Entry 7F73 (electron microscopy, 4.00 A resolution); this record covers chains A and B.

== Chain A (and B) ==
Protein: MCherry fluorescent protein, Transmembrane protein 120B
Source organism: Anaplasma marginale
Notes: chain B of this document is another copy of the same molecule, construct and numbering; everything in this record applies to it too
UniProt: chimeric construct of X5DSL3, A0PK00: residues -245 to -10 from X5DSL3 (X5DSL3_ANAMA) positions 1-236 (UniProt number = residue number + 246); residues 1-339 from A0PK00 positions 1-339 (same numbers)
Chain sequence (621 residues; numbered -281 to 339; the number before each row is that of its first residue; numbers below 1 keep their minus sign (Met-281 is residue -281)):
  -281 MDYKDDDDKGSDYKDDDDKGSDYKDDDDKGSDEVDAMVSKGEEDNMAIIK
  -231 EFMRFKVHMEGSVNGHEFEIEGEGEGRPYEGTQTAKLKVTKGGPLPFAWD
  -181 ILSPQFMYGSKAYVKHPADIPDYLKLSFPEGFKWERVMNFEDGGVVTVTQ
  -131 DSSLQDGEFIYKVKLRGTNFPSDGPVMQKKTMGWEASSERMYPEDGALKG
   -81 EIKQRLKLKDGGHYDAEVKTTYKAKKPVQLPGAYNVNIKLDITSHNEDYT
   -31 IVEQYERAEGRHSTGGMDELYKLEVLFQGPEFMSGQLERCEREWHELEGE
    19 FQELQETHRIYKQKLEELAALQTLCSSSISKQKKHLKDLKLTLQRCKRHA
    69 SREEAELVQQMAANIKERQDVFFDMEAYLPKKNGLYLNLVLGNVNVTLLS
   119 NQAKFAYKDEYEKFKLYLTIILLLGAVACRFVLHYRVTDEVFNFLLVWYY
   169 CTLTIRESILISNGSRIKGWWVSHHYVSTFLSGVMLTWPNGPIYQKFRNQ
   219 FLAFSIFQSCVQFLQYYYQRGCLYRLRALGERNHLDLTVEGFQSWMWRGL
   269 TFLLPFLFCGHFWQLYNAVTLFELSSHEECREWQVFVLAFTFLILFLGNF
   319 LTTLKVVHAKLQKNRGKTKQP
Not modelled in the structure: -281 to 4, 238-269, 330-339
Construct notes: initiating methionine (-281); expression tag (-280 to -246); linker (-9 to 0)

== How chain A and chain B interact ==
Pairs across the interface - 60 pairs, chain A then chain B:
  Leu5(A) with Cys64(B), hydrophobic; Leu75(B), hydrophobic
  Cys8(A) with Thr60(B)
  Trp12(A) with Leu57(B), hydrophobic; Arg86(B)
  Leu15(A) with His53(B); Arg86(B)
  Phe19(A) with Val89(B), hydrophobic; Phe90(B), hydrophobic; Met93(B), hydrophobic
  Leu22(A) with Ser46(B); Gln50(B)
  His26(A) with Tyr96(B)
  Tyr29(A) with Gln40(B), hydrogen bond; Pro98(B)
  Leu33(A) with Leu117(B), hydrophobic
  Leu36(A) with Leu36(B), hydrophobic
  Gln40(A) with Tyr29(B), hydrogen bond
  Ser46(A) with Leu22(B)
  Gln50(A) with Leu22(B)
  His53(A) with Leu15(B)
  Thr60(A) with Cys8(B)
  Cys64(A) with Leu5(B), hydrophobic
  Glu72(A) with Leu5(B)
  Leu75(A) with Leu5(B), hydrophobic
  Arg86(A) with Trp12(B); Leu15(B)
  Val89(A) with Phe19(B), hydrophobic
  Met93(A) with Phe19(B), hydrophobic
  Tyr96(A) with His26(B)
  Pro98(A) with Tyr29(B)
  Leu107(A) with Trp166(B), hydrophobic
  Val108(A) with Thr170(B); Arg174(B), hydrogen bond (backbone-side chain)
  Leu109(A) with Tyr125(B); Arg174(B); Ile177(B), hydrophobic
  Gly110(A) with Glu128(B); Arg174(B)
  Val112(A) with Leu116(B), hydrophobic
  Asn113(A) with Asn113(B)
  Leu116(A) with Val112(B), hydrophobic
  Leu117(A) with Leu33(B), hydrophobic
  Tyr125(A) with Leu109(B)
  Glu128(A) with Gly110(B)
  Val155(A) with Trp301(B), hydrophobic
  Glu158(A) with Thr205(B), hydrogen bond; Gln302(B)
  Trp166(A) with Leu107(B), hydrophobic
  Thr170(A) with Val108(B)
  Arg174(A) with Val108(B), hydrogen bond (side chain-backbone); Leu109(B); Gly110(B)
  Ile177(A) with Leu109(B), hydrophobic
  Leu204(A) with Leu204(B), hydrophobic; Thr205(B)
  Thr205(A) with Glu158(B), hydrogen bond; Leu204(B)
  Trp301(A) with Val155(B), hydrophobic
  Gln302(A) with Glu158(B), hydrogen bond
Also at the interface, not in a pair above, chain A (52 interface residues in all): Glu11, Glu18, Leu57, Phe90, Asn106, Asn111, Val114, Phe132, Ile173
Also at the interface, not in a pair above, chain B (53 interface residues in all): Glu11, Lys49, Arg63, Glu72, Asn106, Asn111, Val114, Phe132, Ile173

== Overview ==
The interface between chain A and chain B involves 52 residues on one side and 53 on the other; the contacts
include 7 hydrogen bonds. Among the polar pairs are Tyr29(A)-Gln40(B), Val108(A)-Arg174(B) and
Glu158(A)-Thr205(B).
Both chains are MCherry fluorescent protein, Transmembrane protein 120B (Anaplasma marginale). Entry 7F73
(Cryo-EM structure of human TMEM120B) was determined by electron microscopy (same publication as 7CXR).
